1JZD - chains A and B of the 3 polymer chains in the assembly; structure by X-ray diffraction, 2.30 A resolution.

[Chain A (and B)]
Name: thiol:disulfide interchange protein dsbc
Organism: Escherichia coli
Notes: fragment: DsbC + N-terminal 4 residues from His-tag; chain B of this document is another copy of the same molecule, construct and numbering; everything in this record applies to it too
UniProtKB: P21892 (DSBC_ECOLI); aligned to UniProt positions 18-233 over residues 1-216 (the alignment contains insertions or deletions, so no single offset holds)
Amino-acid sequence (220 residues; each row starts with the number of its first residue; numbers below 1 keep their minus sign (Gly-3 is residue -3)):
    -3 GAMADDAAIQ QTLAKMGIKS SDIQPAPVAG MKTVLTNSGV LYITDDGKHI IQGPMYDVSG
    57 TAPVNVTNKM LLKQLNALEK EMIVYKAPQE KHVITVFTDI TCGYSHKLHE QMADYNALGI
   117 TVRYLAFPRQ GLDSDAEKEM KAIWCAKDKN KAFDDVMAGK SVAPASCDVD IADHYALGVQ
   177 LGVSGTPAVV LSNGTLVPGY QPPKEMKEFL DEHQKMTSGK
Unresolved in the structure: 216 (chain B: -3 to 0, 215-216)
Construct notes: expression tag (-3 to 0); engineered mutation Ser101 (Cys121 in P21892)
What the authors report for this chain:
  - conformationally variable residues (domain motion): Leu67
  - catalytic residues: Cys98 (citing earlier work)

[Chain A / chain B interface]
Residue-residue contacts (47; chain A residue first):
  Thr8(A) - Val54(B)
  Lys11(A) - Val54(B)  hydrogen bond (side chain-backbone)
  Lys11(A) - Ser55(B)  hydrogen bond (side chain-backbone)
  Lys11(A) - Gly56(B)  hydrogen bond (side chain-backbone)
  Met12(A) - Val54(B)  hydrophobic
  Met12(A) - Pro59(B)  hydrophobic
  Pro23(A) - His45(B)
  Val24(A) - Thr40(B)
  Val24(A) - His45(B)
  Thr40(A) - Val24(B)
  Gly43(A) - Val54(B)
  Lys44(A) - Tyr52(B)
  Lys44(A) - Asp53(B)
  Lys44(A) - Val54(B)  hydrogen bond (backbone-backbone)
  Lys44(A) - Ser55(B)
  His45(A) - Pro23(B)
  His45(A) - Val24(B)
  His45(A) - Met51(B)
  His45(A) - Tyr52(B)
  His45(A) - Asp53(B)  salt bridge
  Ile46(A) - Met51(B)
  Ile46(A) - Tyr52(B)  hydrogen bond (backbone-backbone)
  Ile46(A) - Val54(B)  hydrophobic
  Ile47(A) - Ile47(B)  hydrophobic
  Ile47(A) - Gln48(B)
  Ile47(A) - Pro50(B)
  Ile47(A) - Met51(B)  hydrophobic
  Gln48(A) - Ile47(B)
  Gln48(A) - Gln48(B)
  Pro50(A) - Ile47(B)
  Met51(A) - His45(B)
  Met51(A) - Ile46(B)
  Met51(A) - Ile47(B)  hydrophobic
  Tyr52(A) - Lys44(B)
  Tyr52(A) - His45(B)
  Tyr52(A) - Ile46(B)  hydrogen bond (backbone-backbone)
  Asp53(A) - Lys44(B)
  Asp53(A) - His45(B)
  Val54(A) - Thr8(B)
  Val54(A) - Lys11(B)  hydrogen bond (backbone-side chain)
  Val54(A) - Met12(B)  hydrophobic
  Val54(A) - Gly43(B)
  Val54(A) - Lys44(B)  hydrogen bond (backbone-backbone)
  Val54(A) - Ile46(B)  hydrophobic
  Ser55(A) - Lys11(B)  hydrogen bond (backbone-side chain)
  Ser55(A) - Lys44(B)
  Gly56(A) - Lys11(B)  hydrogen bond (backbone-side chain)
Other interface residues (no listed pair), chain A (22 interface residues in all): Ala25, Met27, Thr57
Other interface residues (no listed pair), chain B (24 interface residues in all): Ala25, Met27, Gly49, Thr57

[In short]
Chain A and chain B form an interface of 22 and 24 residues respectively; the contacts include 10 hydrogen
bonds and 1 salt bridge. Among the polar pairs are His45(A)-Asp53(B), Lys11(A)-Val54(B) and Lys11(A)-Ser55(B).
From the paper: the catalytic residue Cys98(A); conformational variability at Leu67(A).
Chain A and chain B are both thiol:disulfide interchange protein dsbc (Escherichia coli); the structure,
DsbC-DsbDalpha complex, was determined by X-ray diffraction together with 1JZO, 1G0T and 1JPE from the same
study.
